5JH7 - chains B and F of the 6 polymer chains in the assembly; structure by X-ray diffraction, 2.25 A resolution.

Chain B:
Molecule: Tubulin beta-2B chain
From: Bos taurus
Reference sequence: Q6B856 (TBB2B_BOVIN); the author numbering skips numbers that UniProt does not, so the offset changes along the chain: 1-42 = UniProt 1-42; 45-360 = UniProt 43-358; 369-455 = UniProt 359-445
Sequence (445 residues; row label = number of the first residue in the row; note: 10 numbers in that range are skipped by the numbering (no residue carries them; nothing is unmodelled there)):
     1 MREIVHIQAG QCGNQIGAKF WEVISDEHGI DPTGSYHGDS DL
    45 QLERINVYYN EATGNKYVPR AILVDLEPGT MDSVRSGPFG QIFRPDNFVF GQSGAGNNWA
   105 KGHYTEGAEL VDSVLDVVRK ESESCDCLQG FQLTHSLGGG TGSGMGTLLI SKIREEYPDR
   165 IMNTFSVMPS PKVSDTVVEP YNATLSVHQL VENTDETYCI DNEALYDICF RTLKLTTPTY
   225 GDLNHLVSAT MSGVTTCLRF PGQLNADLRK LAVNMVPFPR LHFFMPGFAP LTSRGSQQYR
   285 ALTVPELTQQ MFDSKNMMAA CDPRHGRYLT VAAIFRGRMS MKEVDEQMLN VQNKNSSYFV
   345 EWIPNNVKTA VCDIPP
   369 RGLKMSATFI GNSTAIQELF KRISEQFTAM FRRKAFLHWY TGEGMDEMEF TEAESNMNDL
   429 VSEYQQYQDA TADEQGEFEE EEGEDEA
Not modelled in the structure: 439-455
Ion coordination: Ca2+ near Glu113 (its only coordinating residue here)
Residues lining bound ligands:
  - methanesulfonic acid (03S): Gln11, Glu71, Asn101
  - 6K9 ((1S,3S,6S,9S,12S,14R,16R,18S,20R,21R,22S,26R,29S,31R,32S,33R,35R,36S)-20-[(2S)-3-amino-2-hydroxypropyl]-21-methoxy-14-methyl-8,15-dimethylidene-2,19,30,34,37,39,40,41-octaoxanonacyclo[24.9.2.1~3,32~.1~3,33~.1~6,9~.1~12,16~.0~18,22~.0~29,36~.0~31,35~]hentetracontan-24-one (non-preferred name)): Gln11, Asn101, Pro175, Lys176, Val177, Ser178, Asp179, Thr180, Tyr210, Pro222, Thr223, Tyr224, Leu227
  - GDP (guanosine-5'-diphosphate): Gly10, Gln11, Cys12, Gln15, Ile16, Asp69, Ala99, Asn101, Ser140, Gly142, Gly143, Gly144, Thr145, Gly146, Val171, Pro173, Val177, Ser178, Glu183, Asn206, Leu209, Tyr224, Leu227, Asn228, Val231
From the paper describing this entry:
  - binding site for 6K9: Asn101, Lys176, Val177, Asp179, Tyr224

Chain F:
Molecule: Tubulin Tyrosine Ligase
From: Gallus gallus
Reference sequence: E1BQ43 (E1BQ43_CHICK); residues 1-378 here = UniProt positions 1-378
Sequence (384 residues; each row starts with the number of its first residue):
     1 MYTFVVRDEN SSVYAEVSRL LLATGQWKRL RKDNPRFNLM LGERNRLPFG RLGHEPGLVQ
    61 LVNYYRGADK LCRKASLVKL IKTSPELSES CTWFPESYVI YPTNLKTPVA PAQNGIRHLI
   121 NNTRTDEREV FLAAYNRRRE GREGNVWIAK SSAGAKGEGI LISSEASELL DFIDEQGQVH
   181 VIQKYLEKPL LLEPGHRKFD IRSWVLVDHL YNIYLYREGV LRTSSEPYNS ANFQDKTCHL
   241 TNHCIQKEYS KNYGRYEEGN EMFFEEFNQY LMDALNTTLE NSILLQIKHI IRSCLMCIEP
   301 AISTKHLHYQ SFQLFGFDFM VDEELKVWLI EVNGAPACAQ KLYAELCQGI VDVAISSVFP
   361 LADTGQKTSQ PTSIFIKLHH HHHH
Not modelled in the structure: 103-125, 141-143, 154-156, 363-371, 381-384
Sequence notes: expression tag (379-384)
Ion coordination: Mg2+: Glu331 (together with AMP-PCP)
Residues lining bound ligands: AMP-PCP (ACP; phosphomethylphosphonic acid adenylate ester): Lys74, Ile148, Lys150, Ile160, Gln183, Lys184, Tyr185, Leu186, Lys198, Asp200, Arg202, Arg222, His239, Leu240, Thr241, Asn242, Asp318, Met320, Ile330, Glu331, Asn333

Chain B / chain F interface:
Residue-residue contacts (10; chain B residue first):
  Arg311(B) - Arg31(F)
  Leu333(B) - Pro56(F)
  Leu333(B) - Gly57(F)
  Gln336(B) - Arg36(F)  hydrogen bond
  Asn337(B) - Arg36(F)  hydrogen bond
  Asn337(B) - Leu58(F)
  Ser340(B) - Leu30(F)
  Ser340(B) - Asn34(F)  hydrogen bond
  Ser341(B) - Arg31(F)
  Glu345(B) - Arg31(F)  salt bridge
Other interface residues (no listed pair), chain B (9 interface residues in all): Lys338, Asn349
Other interface residues (no listed pair), chain F (10 interface residues in all): Thr3, Lys28, Asp33

Overview:
9 residues of chain B face 10 of chain F across their interface, with 3 hydrogen bonds and 1 salt bridge.
Polar contacts include Glu345(B)-Arg31(F), Gln336(B)-Arg36(F) and Asn337(B)-Arg36(F). Ligands of chain B: GDP,
compound 6K9 and methanesulfonic acid. The paper reports a binding site for 6K9 at Asn101(B), Lys176(B) and
Val177(B) among others.
Chain B is Tubulin beta-2B chain (Bos taurus) and chain F is Tubulin Tyrosine Ligase (Gallus gallus); the
structure, Tubulin-Eribulin complex, was determined by X-ray diffraction.
